PDB entry 6W0M | X-ray diffraction, 2.37 A resolution | chains A and B of the 3 polymer chains in the assembly

# Chain A
Protein: N-glycosylase/DNA lyase
Source organism: Homo sapiens
Notes: EC 3.2.2.-, 4.2.99.18
UniProt: O15527 (OGG1_HUMAN); residue numbers follow UniProt; this construct covers 12-325
Amino-acid sequence (317 residues; each row starts with the number of its first residue):
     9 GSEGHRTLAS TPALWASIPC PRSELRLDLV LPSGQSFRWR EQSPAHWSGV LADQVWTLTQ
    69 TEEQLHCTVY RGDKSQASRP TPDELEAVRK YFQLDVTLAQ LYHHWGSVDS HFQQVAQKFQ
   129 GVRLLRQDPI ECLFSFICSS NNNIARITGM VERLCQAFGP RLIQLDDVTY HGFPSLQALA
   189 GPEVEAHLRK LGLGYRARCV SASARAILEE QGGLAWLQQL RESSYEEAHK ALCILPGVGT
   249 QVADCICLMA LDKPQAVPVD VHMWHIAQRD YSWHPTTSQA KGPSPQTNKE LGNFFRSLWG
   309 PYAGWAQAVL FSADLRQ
Disordered / not traced: 80-82
Differences from the reference sequence: expression tag (9-11); engineered mutation Gln-122 (Glu in O15527), Cys-207 (Tyr in O15527), Gln-249 (Lys in O15527)
Swiss-Prot annotation at these positions:
  - binding site (DNA): Asn-149, Arg-154, Arg-204, His-270, Gln-287
  - binding site (8-oxoguanine): Pro-266, Asp-268, Gln-315, Phe-319
  - natural variant: Gly-12 (G12E: Found in a kidney cancer sample), Arg-46 (R46Q: Found in a clear cell renal cell carcinoma sample), Ala-85 (A85S: Found in a lung cancer sample), Arg-131 (R131Q: Found in a lung cancer sample), Arg-154 (R154H: Found in a gastric cancer sample), Ser-232 (S232T: Found in a kidney cancer sample)
  - mutagenesis: Asp-268 (D268E/Q: No effect on activity; D268N: Decreases activity about 65-fold)
Bound ions: Mg2+ site 1: Leu-22, Ser-86; Mg2+ site 2: Cys-241, Leu-243, Val-246 (shared with DC28(B) of chain B)
Small-molecule neighbours: 2-(2-ethoxyethoxy)ethanethiol (S5Y): Tyr-203, Arg-206, Cys-207, Pro-244, Gly-245
Reported in the primary citation:
  - mutagenesis - K249Q: abolished catalytic activity (citing earlier work)
  - binding site for the 13-nt DNA strand (chain B): Gly-42, Asn-150, Gly-245, Val-250, Gln-315, Phe-319
  - binding site for the 15-nt DNA strand: Asn-149, Arg-154, Tyr-203, Arg-204
  - specificity-determining residues: Gly-42 (citing earlier work)
  - specificity-determining residues: His-270 (from molecular simulation)

# Chain B
Molecule: 13-nt DNA strand
Sequence (13 nucleotides; numbered 19 to 31; the number before each row is that of its first residue):
    19 CGTCCAGGTC TAC
Modified positions: 8OG (8-oxo-2'-deoxy-guanosine-5'-monophosphate) at position 25
Bound ions: Mg2+: DC28 (shared with Cys-241(A), Leu-243(A), Val-246(A) of chain A)
Small-molecule neighbours: 2-(2-ethoxyethoxy)ethanethiol (S5Y): DG26, DT27, DC28

# How chain A and chain B interact
Residue-residue contacts (35):
  Gly-42(A) with 8OG_25(B), base contact
  Phe-45(A) with 8OG_25(B), base contact
  Phe-144(A) with 8OG_25(B), base contact
  Ser-147(A) with 8OG_25(B), sugar contact
  Ser-148(A) with DG26(B), sugar contact
  Asn-149(A) with DA24(B), hydrogen bond to the base; DG26(B), hydrogen bond to the phosphate
  Asn-150(A) with DA24(B), sugar contact; 8OG_25(B), sugar contact; DG26(B), hydrogen bond to the phosphate
  Asn-151(A) with DA24(B), hydrogen bond to the base; 8OG_25(B), phosphate contact
  Ile-152(A) with 8OG_25(B), hydrogen bond to the phosphate
  Tyr-203(A) with DG26(B), base contact
  Leu-243(A) with DC28(B), phosphate contact
  Pro-244(A) with DC28(B), phosphate contact
  Gly-245(A) with DT27(B), sugar contact; DC28(B), hydrogen bond to the phosphate
  Val-246(A) with DT27(B), phosphate contact; DC28(B), phosphate contact
  Gly-247(A) with DT27(B), hydrogen bond to the phosphate
  Thr-248(A) with DT27(B), hydrogen bond to the phosphate
  Gln-249(A) with 8OG_25(B), hydrogen bond to the phosphate; DG26(B), sugar contact; DT27(B), hydrogen bond to the phosphate
  Val-250(A) with DT27(B), hydrogen bond to the phosphate
  Met-257(A) with 8OG_25(B), base contact
  Pro-266(A) with 8OG_25(B), hydrogen bond to the base
  Asp-268(A) with 8OG_25(B), hydrogen bond to the base
  Val-269(A) with DA24(B), phosphate contact; DG26(B), phosphate contact
  His-270(A) with 8OG_25(B), salt bridge to the phosphate
  Met-271(A) with 8OG_25(B), base contact
  Gln-315(A) with 8OG_25(B), hydrogen bond to the base
  Phe-319(A) with 8OG_25(B), stacking on the base
Interface residues without a listed pair, chain A (31 interface residues in all): Ile-155, Cys-241, Val-267, His-273, Leu-323

# In short
31 residues of chain A and 5 residues of chain B are in contact, with 14 hydrogen bonds, 1 salt bridge and 1
aromatic stacking contact. Among the polar pairs are Asn-149(A)/DA24(B), Asn-151(A)/DA24(B) and
Pro-266(A)/8OG_25(B). From the paper: a binding site for the 13-nt DNA strand (chain B) at Gly-42(A),
Asn-150(A) and Gly-245(A) among others; K249Q of chain A abolishes catalytic activity.
Chain A is N-glycosylase/DNA lyase (Homo sapiens) and chain B is a 13-nt DNA strand; the structure, Human
8-oxoguanine glycosylase crosslinked with oxoG lesion containing DNA, was determined by X-ray diffraction,
deposited together with 6W0R and 6W13.
